Entry 8JXX (electron microscopy, 3.06 A resolution); this record covers chains B and E of the 5 polymer chains in the assembly.

# Chain B
Protein: Guanine nucleotide-binding protein G(i) subunit alpha-1
Source organism: Homo sapiens
Reference sequence: P63096 (GNAI1_HUMAN); numbering as in UniProt (aligned over 1-354)
Chain sequence (354 residues; each row starts with the number of its first residue):
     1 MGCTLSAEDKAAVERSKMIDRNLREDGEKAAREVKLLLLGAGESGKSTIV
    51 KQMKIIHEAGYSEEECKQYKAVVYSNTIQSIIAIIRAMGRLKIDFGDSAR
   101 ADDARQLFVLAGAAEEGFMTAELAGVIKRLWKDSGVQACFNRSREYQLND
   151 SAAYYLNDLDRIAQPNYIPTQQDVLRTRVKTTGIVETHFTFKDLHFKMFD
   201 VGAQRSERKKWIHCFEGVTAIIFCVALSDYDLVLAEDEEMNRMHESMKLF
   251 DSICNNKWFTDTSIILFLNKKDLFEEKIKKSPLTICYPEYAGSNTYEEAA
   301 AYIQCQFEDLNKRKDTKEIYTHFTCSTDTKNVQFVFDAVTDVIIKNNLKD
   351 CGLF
Not modelled in the structure: 1-2, 55-181, 235-239, 354
Differences from the reference sequence: engineered mutation Ala-203 (Gly in P63096), Ser-326 (Ala in P63096)
Curated features (UniProtKB/Swiss-Prot):
  - region: Lys-35 to Thr-48 (G1 motif), Asp-173 to Thr-181 (G2 motif), Phe-196 to Gly-202, Gln-204, Arg-205 (G3 motif), Ile-265 to Asp-272 (G4 motif), Thr-324, Cys-325, Thr-327 to Thr-329 (G5 motif)
  - binding site (GTP): Glu-43 to Thr-48, Ser-151, Leu-175 to Thr-181, Asp-200 to Gly-202, Gln-204, Asn-269 to Asp-272
  - binding site (Mg(2+)): Ser-47, Thr-181
  - modified residue: Arg-178 (ADP-ribosylarginine), Gln-204 (Deamidated glutamine), Cys-351 (ADP-ribosylcysteine)
  - lipidation: Gly-2 (N-myristoyl glycine), Cys-3 (S-palmitoyl cysteine)
  - natural variant: Gly-40 (G40C: In NEDHISB; G40R: In NEDHISB), Gly-45 (G45D: In NEDHISB), Thr-48 (T48I: In NEDHISB; T48K: In NEDHISB), Gln-52 (Q52P: In NEDHISB), Ser-75 (deletion: In NEDHISB; uncertain significance), Gln-172 (deletion: In NEDHISB), Asp-173 (D173V: In NEDHISB), Glu-186 to Phe-189 (deletion: In NEDHISB; uncertain significance), Cys-224 (C224Y: In NEDHISB), Lys-270 (K270N: In NEDHISB; K270R: In NEDHISB), Asp-272 (D272G: In NEDHISB), Val-332 (V332E: In NEDHISB; uncertain significance)
  - mutagenesis: Gly-42 (G42R: Abolishes switch to an activated conformation and dissociation from beta and gamma subunits upon GTP binding. Abolishes interaction with RGS family members), Glu-116 (E116L: Enhances interaction (inactive GDP-bound) with RGS14), Gln-147 (Q147L: Enhances interaction (inactive GDP-bound) with RGS14), Glu-245 (E245L: Enhances interaction (inactive GDP-bound) with RGS14)

# Chain E
Protein: scFv16
Source organism: Homo sapiens
Notes: antibody fragment or engineered binder
Chain sequence (247 residues; numbered 2 to 248; the number before each row is that of its first residue):
     2 VQLVESGGGLVQPGGSRKLSCSASGFAFSSFGMHWVRQAPEKGLEWVAYI
    52 SSGSGTIYYADTVKGRFTISRDDPKNTLFLQMTSLRSEDTAMYYCVRSIY
   102 YYGSSPFDFWGQGTTLTVSAGGGGSGGGGSGGGGSADIVMTQATSSVPVT
   152 PGESVSISCRSSKSLLHSNGNTYLYWFLQRPGQSPQLLIYRMSNLASGVP
   202 DRFSGSGSGTAFTLTISRLEAEDVGVYYCMQHLEYPLTFGAGTKLEL
Not modelled in the structure: 121-135, 248
Disulfides: Cys-160/Cys-230

# Interface between chain B and chain E
Contacting residue pairs - 10 pairs, chain B then chain E:
  Ser-6(B) with Tyr-174(E), hydrogen bond
  Ala-7(B) with Tyr-236(E), hydrophobic
  Glu-8(B) with Tyr-174(E); Tyr-176(E), hydrogen bond
  Ala-11(B) with Tyr-101(E), hydrophobic
  Glu-14(B) with Ser-52(E), hydrogen bond; Thr-57(E), hydrogen bond
  Arg-15(B) with Tyr-101(E); Tyr-102(E)
  Met-18(B) with Ser-53(E)
Interface residues without a listed pair, chain B (10 interface residues in all): Thr-4, Leu-5, Ala-12
Interface residues without a listed pair, chain E (14 interface residues in all): Tyr-50, Gly-54, Ile-100, His-168, Arg-192, His-233

# Summary
10 residues of chain B and 14 residues of chain E are in contact, with 4 hydrogen bonds. Among the polar pairs
are Ser-6(B)/Tyr-174(E), Glu-8(B)/Tyr-176(E) and Glu-14(B)/Ser-52(E). UniProt lists 22 GTP-binding residues,
Mg2+-binding residues Ser-47(B) and Thr-181(B) and 4 mutagenesis sites on chain B.
Chain B is Guanine nucleotide-binding protein G(i) subunit alpha-1 and chain E is scFv16, both from Homo
sapiens; the structure, Clobenpropit-bound H4R/Gi complex, was determined by electron microscopy, deposited
together with 8JXT, 8JXV and 8JXW.
